Entry 5WYA (X-ray diffraction, 2.65 A resolution); this record covers chains A and B of the 4 polymer chains in the assembly.

# Chain A (and B)
Protein: Isoleucine 2-epimerase
From: Lactobacillus buchneri
Notes: EC 5.1.1.21; chain B of this document is another copy of the same molecule, construct and numbering; everything in this record applies to it too
UniProtKB: M1GRN3 (ILE2E_LACBU); residues 1-450 here = UniProt positions 1-450
Sequence (450 residues; row label = number of the first residue in the row):
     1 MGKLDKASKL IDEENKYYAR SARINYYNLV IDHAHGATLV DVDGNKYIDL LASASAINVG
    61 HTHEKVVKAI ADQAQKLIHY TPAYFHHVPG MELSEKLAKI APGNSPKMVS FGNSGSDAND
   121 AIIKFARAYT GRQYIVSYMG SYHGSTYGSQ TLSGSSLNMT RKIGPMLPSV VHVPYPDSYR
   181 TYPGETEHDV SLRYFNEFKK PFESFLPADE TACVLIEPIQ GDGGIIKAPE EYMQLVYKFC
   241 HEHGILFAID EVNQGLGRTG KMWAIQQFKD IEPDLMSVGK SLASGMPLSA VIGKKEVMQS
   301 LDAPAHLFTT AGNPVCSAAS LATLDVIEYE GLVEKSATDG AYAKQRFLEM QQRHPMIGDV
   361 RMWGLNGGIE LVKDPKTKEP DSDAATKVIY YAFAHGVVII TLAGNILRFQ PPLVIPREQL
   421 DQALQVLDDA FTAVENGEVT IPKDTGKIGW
Not modelled in the structure: 1-2, 442-450 (chain B: 1, 442-450)
Small-molecule neighbours:
  - 7VO ((2S,3S)-3-methyl-2-[[2-methyl-3-oxidanyl-5-(phosphonooxymethyl)pyridin-4-yl]methylamino]pentanoic acid), molecule 1: Ile-24, Ala-54, Ser-114, Gly-115, Ser-116, Asn-119, Tyr-142, His-143, Gly-144, Glu-217, Asp-222, Asp-250, Val-252, Asn-253, Lys-280, Arg-408
  - 7VO, molecule 2: Ala-83, Tyr-84, Leu-307, Phe-308, Thr-309, Thr-310
Curated features (UniProtKB/Swiss-Prot):
  - binding site (pyridoxal 5'-phosphate): Gly-115, Ser-116, Tyr-142, Asp-250 to Asn-253, Thr-309
  - modified residue: Lys-280 (N6-(pyridoxal phosphate)lysine)
What the authors report for this chain:
  - binding site for 7VO: Ile-24, Tyr-142, Leu-307, Arg-408
  - catalytic residues: Lys-280
  - mutagenesis - D222A, D222N: abolished catalytic activity
  - mutagenesis - Y142F: decreased catalytic activity on L- Ile and D-allo-Ile

# Interface between chain A and chain B
Residue-residue contacts - 281 pairs, chain A then chain B:
  Leu-10(A) / Met-91(B)
  Ile-11(A) / His-86(B)
  Ile-11(A) / Met-91(B)  hydrophobic
  Glu-14(A) / His-86(B)  salt bridge
  Glu-14(A) / Met-91(B)
  Asn-15(A) / Met-108(B)
  Lys-16(A) / Met-108(B)
  Lys-16(A) / Lys-295(B)
  Tyr-17(A) / Ser-94(B)
  Tyr-17(A) / Glu-95(B)
  Tyr-17(A) / Ala-98(B)  hydrophobic
  Tyr-17(A) / Lys-99(B)
  Tyr-17(A) / Lys-107(B)
  Tyr-17(A) / Met-108(B)
  Tyr-17(A) / Val-109(B)  hydrogen bond (backbone-backbone)
  Tyr-18(A) / Ser-94(B)
  Tyr-18(A) / Met-108(B)
  Tyr-18(A) / Val-109(B)
  Tyr-18(A) / Ser-110(B)
  Tyr-18(A) / Phe-111(B)  hydrophobic
  Ala-19(A) / Met-108(B)
  Ala-19(A) / Val-109(B)  hydrogen bond (backbone-backbone)
  Arg-20(A) / Gln-299(B)  hydrogen bond (side chain-backbone)
  Arg-20(A) / Leu-301(B)
  Arg-20(A) / Asp-302(B)  salt bridge
  Arg-20(A) / Ala-303(B)
  Ser-21(A) / Met-298(B)
  Ser-21(A) / Leu-301(B)  hydrogen bond (side chain-backbone)
  Ser-21(A) / Asp-302(B)
  Ser-21(A) / Ala-303(B)
  Ser-21(A) / Pro-304(B)
  Ser-21(A) / Ala-305(B)
  Ser-21(A) / His-306(B)
  Ser-21(A) / Leu-307(B)
  Ala-22(A) / Pro-82(B)
  Ala-22(A) / Ala-83(B)
  Ala-22(A) / Ser-110(B)
  Ala-22(A) / His-306(B)
  Ala-22(A) / Leu-307(B)
  Arg-23(A) / Pro-82(B)  hydrogen bond (side chain-backbone)
  Arg-23(A) / Ala-83(B)
  Arg-23(A) / Phe-85(B)
  Arg-23(A) / His-86(B)  hydrogen bond
  Arg-23(A) / Ala-303(B)
  Arg-23(A) / Leu-307(B)
  Ile-24(A) / Ala-83(B)  hydrogen bond (backbone-backbone)
  Ile-24(A) / Tyr-84(B)
  Tyr-27(A) / Phe-85(B)  hydrophobic
  Leu-29(A) / Phe-85(B)  hydrophobic
  Leu-29(A) / His-86(B)  hydrogen bond (backbone-backbone)
  Val-30(A) / His-86(B)
  Val-30(A) / Val-88(B)  hydrophobic
  Val-30(A) / Met-91(B)  hydrophobic
  Ile-31(A) / Tyr-80(B)  hydrophobic
  Ile-31(A) / His-86(B)  hydrogen bond (backbone-backbone)
  Ile-31(A) / His-87(B)
  Asp-32(A) / Lys-76(B)  salt bridge
  His-33(A) / Lys-76(B)
  Ala-34(A) / Lys-76(B)  hydrogen bond (backbone-backbone)
  Leu-39(A) / Tyr-80(B)  hydrophobic
  Val-42(A) / Val-88(B)  hydrophobic
  Asp-49(A) / Tyr-80(B)  hydrogen bond
  Leu-51(A) / Tyr-80(B)
  Leu-51(A) / Phe-85(B)  hydrophobic
  Ala-52(A) / Tyr-80(B)
  Ser-53(A) / His-79(B)  hydrogen bond
  Ser-53(A) / Tyr-80(B)  hydrogen bond (backbone-side chain)
  Ser-53(A) / Thr-81(B)  hydrogen bond (side chain-backbone)
  Ser-53(A) / Thr-309(B)
  Ala-54(A) / Tyr-84(B)  hydrophobic
  His-61(A) / Leu-77(B)
  His-61(A) / His-79(B)  hydrogen bond (side chain-backbone)
  His-61(A) / Tyr-80(B)
  Thr-62(A) / Ala-74(B)
  Thr-62(A) / Gln-75(B)
  Thr-62(A) / Lys-76(B)
  Thr-62(A) / Leu-77(B)
  Thr-62(A) / Ile-78(B)
  Val-66(A) / Ile-78(B)  hydrophobic
  Val-67(A) / Ala-74(B)
  Val-67(A) / Gln-75(B)
  Val-67(A) / Ile-78(B)  hydrophobic
  Ile-70(A) / Ile-70(B)  hydrophobic
  Ile-70(A) / Ile-78(B)  hydrophobic
  Ala-71(A) / Ala-71(B)  hydrophobic
  Ala-74(A) / Thr-62(B)
  Ala-74(A) / Val-67(B)
  Ala-74(A) / Ile-70(B)  hydrophobic
  Gln-75(A) / Thr-62(B)
  Lys-76(A) / Asp-32(B)  salt bridge
  Lys-76(A) / His-33(B)
  Lys-76(A) / Ala-34(B)  hydrogen bond (backbone-backbone)
  Lys-76(A) / Thr-62(B)
  Leu-77(A) / Ile-31(B)  hydrophobic
  Leu-77(A) / Ala-34(B)  hydrophobic
  Leu-77(A) / His-61(B)
  Ile-78(A) / Thr-62(B)
  Ile-78(A) / Val-66(B)  hydrophobic
  Ile-78(A) / Val-67(B)  hydrophobic
  Ile-78(A) / Ile-70(B)  hydrophobic
  Ile-78(A) / Ser-284(B)
  Ile-78(A) / Met-286(B)  hydrophobic
  His-79(A) / Ser-53(B)
  His-79(A) / Ile-57(B)
  His-79(A) / His-61(B)
  His-79(A) / Ser-284(B)
  His-79(A) / Gly-285(B)
  Tyr-80(A) / Ile-31(B)  hydrophobic
  Tyr-80(A) / Asp-49(B)  hydrogen bond
  Tyr-80(A) / Leu-51(B)
  Tyr-80(A) / Ala-52(B)
  Tyr-80(A) / Ser-53(B)  hydrogen bond (side chain-backbone)
  Tyr-80(A) / His-61(B)
  Thr-81(A) / Ser-53(B)  hydrogen bond (backbone-side chain)
  Pro-82(A) / Ala-22(B)
  Pro-82(A) / Arg-23(B)  hydrogen bond (backbone-side chain)
  Ala-83(A) / Ala-22(B)
  Ala-83(A) / Arg-23(B)
  Ala-83(A) / Ile-24(B)  hydrogen bond (backbone-backbone)
  Tyr-84(A) / Arg-23(B)
  Tyr-84(A) / Ile-24(B)
  Tyr-84(A) / Tyr-26(B)  hydrophobic
  Tyr-84(A) / Ile-400(B)  hydrophobic
  Tyr-84(A) / Arg-408(B)
  Phe-85(A) / Arg-23(B)  hydrogen bond (backbone-side chain)
  Phe-85(A) / Tyr-27(B)  hydrophobic
  Phe-85(A) / Leu-29(B)
  Phe-85(A) / Leu-51(B)  hydrophobic
  Phe-85(A) / Val-398(B)  hydrophobic
  His-86(A) / Ile-11(B)
  His-86(A) / Glu-14(B)  salt bridge
  His-86(A) / Arg-23(B)  hydrogen bond
  His-86(A) / Leu-29(B)  hydrogen bond (backbone-backbone)
  His-86(A) / Val-30(B)
  His-86(A) / Ile-31(B)  hydrogen bond (backbone-backbone)
  Met-91(A) / Leu-10(B)
  Met-91(A) / Ile-11(B)
  Met-91(A) / Glu-14(B)
  Ser-94(A) / Tyr-17(B)
  Ser-94(A) / Tyr-18(B)
  Glu-95(A) / Tyr-17(B)
  Ala-98(A) / Tyr-17(B)  hydrophobic
  Lys-99(A) / Tyr-17(B)  hydrogen bond
  Lys-107(A) / Lys-16(B)
  Met-108(A) / Asn-15(B)
  Met-108(A) / Lys-16(B)
  Met-108(A) / Tyr-17(B)
  Met-108(A) / Tyr-18(B)
  Met-108(A) / Ala-19(B)
  Val-109(A) / Tyr-17(B)  hydrogen bond (backbone-backbone)
  Val-109(A) / Tyr-18(B)
  Val-109(A) / Ala-19(B)  hydrogen bond (backbone-backbone)
  Ser-110(A) / Tyr-18(B)
  Ser-110(A) / Ala-19(B)
  Ser-110(A) / Ala-22(B)
  Phe-111(A) / Tyr-18(B)  hydrogen bond (backbone-side chain)
  Asn-113(A) / Asn-113(B)
  Asn-113(A) / Ser-114(B)
  Asn-113(A) / Pro-287(B)
  Asn-113(A) / Thr-310(B)
  Ser-114(A) / Asn-113(B)
  Ser-114(A) / Phe-308(B)
  Ser-116(A) / Phe-308(B)
  Asp-120(A) / Thr-146(B)
  Asp-120(A) / Tyr-147(B)  hydrogen bond (side chain-backbone)
  Ile-123(A) / Tyr-147(B)
  Lys-124(A) / Ser-145(B)  hydrogen bond (side chain-backbone)
  Lys-124(A) / Tyr-147(B)
  Lys-124(A) / Gln-150(B)  hydrogen bond
  Lys-124(A) / Ile-163(B)
  Phe-125(A) / Ser-21(B)
  Arg-127(A) / Tyr-147(B)
  Arg-127(A) / Lys-162(B)
  Arg-127(A) / Ile-163(B)  hydrogen bond (side chain-backbone)
  Arg-127(A) / Gly-164(B)  hydrogen bond (side chain-backbone)
  Arg-127(A) / Pro-165(B)  hydrogen bond (side chain-backbone)
  Ala-128(A) / Lys-162(B)  hydrogen bond (backbone-backbone)
  Gln-133(A) / Gly-164(B)
  Gln-133(A) / Pro-165(B)
  Tyr-142(A) / Leu-307(B)
  Ser-145(A) / Lys-124(B)  hydrogen bond (backbone-side chain)
  Ser-145(A) / Ala-305(B)
  Ser-145(A) / His-306(B)
  Ser-145(A) / Leu-307(B)  hydrogen bond (side chain-backbone)
  Ser-145(A) / Phe-308(B)
  Thr-146(A) / Asp-120(B)
  Thr-146(A) / Thr-146(B)
  Thr-146(A) / Phe-308(B)
  Tyr-147(A) / Asp-120(B)  hydrogen bond (backbone-side chain)
  Tyr-147(A) / Ile-123(B)
  Tyr-147(A) / Lys-124(B)
  Tyr-147(A) / Arg-127(B)
  Tyr-147(A) / Gly-148(B)
  Tyr-147(A) / Leu-167(B)  hydrophobic
  Gly-148(A) / Tyr-147(B)
  Gln-150(A) / Lys-124(B)  hydrogen bond
  Gln-150(A) / Ala-305(B)  hydrogen bond (side chain-backbone)
  Ser-156(A) / Pro-304(B)
  Asn-158(A) / Ala-303(B)  hydrogen bond (side chain-backbone)
  Asn-158(A) / Ala-305(B)
  Met-159(A) / Pro-304(B)
  Lys-162(A) / Arg-127(B)
  Lys-162(A) / Ala-128(B)  hydrogen bond (backbone-backbone)
  Lys-162(A) / Ser-300(B)  hydrogen bond (side chain-backbone)
  Lys-162(A) / Leu-301(B)
  Ile-163(A) / Lys-124(B)
  Ile-163(A) / Arg-127(B)  hydrogen bond (backbone-side chain)
  Ile-163(A) / Leu-301(B)  hydrophobic
  Gly-164(A) / Arg-127(B)  hydrogen bond (backbone-side chain)
  Gly-164(A) / Gln-133(B)
  Pro-165(A) / Arg-127(B)  hydrogen bond (backbone-side chain)
  Pro-165(A) / Gln-133(B)
  Pro-165(A) / Leu-167(B)
  Pro-165(A) / Pro-168(B)  hydrophobic
  Pro-165(A) / Ser-169(B)
  Met-166(A) / Leu-167(B)
  Met-166(A) / Pro-168(B)
  Leu-167(A) / Tyr-147(B)  hydrophobic
  Leu-167(A) / Pro-165(B)
  Leu-167(A) / Met-166(B)
  Leu-167(A) / Leu-167(B)
  Pro-168(A) / Pro-165(B)  hydrophobic
  Pro-168(A) / Met-166(B)
  Pro-168(A) / Pro-168(B)  hydrophobic
  Ser-169(A) / Pro-165(B)
  Lys-280(A) / Thr-309(B)
  Ser-284(A) / Ile-78(B)
  Ser-284(A) / His-79(B)
  Gly-285(A) / His-79(B)
  Gly-285(A) / Thr-310(B)
  Gly-285(A) / Asn-313(B)  hydrogen bond (backbone-side chain)
  Met-286(A) / Met-286(B)  hydrophobic
  Met-286(A) / Thr-310(B)
  Met-286(A) / Asn-313(B)
  Pro-287(A) / Asn-113(B)
  Pro-287(A) / Pro-287(B)  hydrophobic
  Pro-287(A) / Thr-310(B)
  Pro-287(A) / Asn-313(B)
  Pro-287(A) / Cys-316(B)  hydrophobic
  Met-298(A) / Ala-19(B)
  Gln-299(A) / Arg-20(B)  hydrogen bond (backbone-side chain)
  Ser-300(A) / Lys-162(B)  hydrogen bond (backbone-side chain)
  Leu-301(A) / Arg-20(B)  hydrogen bond (backbone-side chain)
  Leu-301(A) / Ser-21(B)
  Asp-302(A) / Arg-20(B)  salt bridge
  Asp-302(A) / Ser-21(B)
  Asp-302(A) / Asn-158(B)
  Ala-303(A) / Arg-20(B)
  Ala-303(A) / Ser-21(B)
  Ala-303(A) / Arg-23(B)
  Ala-303(A) / Asn-158(B)  hydrogen bond (backbone-side chain)
  Pro-304(A) / Ser-21(B)
  Pro-304(A) / Ser-156(B)
  Pro-304(A) / Met-159(B)
  Ala-305(A) / Ser-21(B)
  Ala-305(A) / Ser-145(B)
  Ala-305(A) / Gln-150(B)  hydrogen bond (backbone-side chain)
  Ala-305(A) / Asn-158(B)
  His-306(A) / Ser-21(B)
  His-306(A) / Ala-22(B)
  His-306(A) / Ser-145(B)
  Leu-307(A) / Ser-21(B)
  Leu-307(A) / Ala-22(B)
  Leu-307(A) / Arg-23(B)
  Leu-307(A) / Tyr-142(B)
  Leu-307(A) / Ser-145(B)  hydrogen bond (backbone-side chain)
  Phe-308(A) / Ser-116(B)
  Phe-308(A) / Ser-145(B)
  Phe-308(A) / Thr-146(B)
  Thr-309(A) / Ser-53(B)
  Thr-309(A) / Lys-280(B)
  Thr-310(A) / Asn-113(B)
  Thr-310(A) / Gly-285(B)
  Thr-310(A) / Met-286(B)
  Thr-310(A) / Pro-287(B)
  Asn-313(A) / Gly-285(B)  hydrogen bond (side chain-backbone)
  Asn-313(A) / Met-286(B)
  Val-315(A) / Met-286(B)  hydrophobic
  Cys-316(A) / Pro-287(B)
  Val-398(A) / Phe-85(B)  hydrophobic
  Arg-408(A) / Tyr-84(B)
Other interface residues (no listed pair), chain A (115 interface residues in all): Tyr-26, Ala-56, Ile-57, His-87, Val-88, Asp-117, Arg-161, Lys-295, Ile-400
Other interface residues (no listed pair), chain B (117 interface residues in all): Glu-13, Asn-25, Leu-39, Val-42, Ala-54, Ala-56, Asp-117, Phe-125, Arg-161, Val-315

# In short
The interface between chain A and chain B involves 115 residues on one side and 117 on the other; the contacts
include 55 hydrogen bonds and 6 salt bridges. Among the polar pairs are Glu-14(A)/His-86(B),
Arg-20(A)/Asp-302(B) and Asp-32(A)/Lys-76(B). From the paper: the catalytic residue Lys-280(A); D222A and
D222N of chain A abolish catalytic activity.
Both chains are Isoleucine 2-epimerase (Lactobacillus buchneri). Entry 5WYA (Structure of amino acid racemase,
2.65 A) was determined by X-ray diffraction, deposited together with 5WYF, 4YSN and 4YSV.
